PDB entry 6THG | X-ray diffraction, 4.07 A resolution (low resolution: residue-level contacts below are approximate; hydrogen-bond / salt-bridge calls are withheld) | chains E and H of the 10 polymer chains in the assembly

== Chain E ==
Molecule: Attachment glycoprotein
From: Cedar virus
UniProt: A0A185KRV2 (A0A185KRV2_9MONO); residues 209-622 here = UniProt positions 209-622
Amino-acid sequence (426 residues; each row starts with the number of its first residue):
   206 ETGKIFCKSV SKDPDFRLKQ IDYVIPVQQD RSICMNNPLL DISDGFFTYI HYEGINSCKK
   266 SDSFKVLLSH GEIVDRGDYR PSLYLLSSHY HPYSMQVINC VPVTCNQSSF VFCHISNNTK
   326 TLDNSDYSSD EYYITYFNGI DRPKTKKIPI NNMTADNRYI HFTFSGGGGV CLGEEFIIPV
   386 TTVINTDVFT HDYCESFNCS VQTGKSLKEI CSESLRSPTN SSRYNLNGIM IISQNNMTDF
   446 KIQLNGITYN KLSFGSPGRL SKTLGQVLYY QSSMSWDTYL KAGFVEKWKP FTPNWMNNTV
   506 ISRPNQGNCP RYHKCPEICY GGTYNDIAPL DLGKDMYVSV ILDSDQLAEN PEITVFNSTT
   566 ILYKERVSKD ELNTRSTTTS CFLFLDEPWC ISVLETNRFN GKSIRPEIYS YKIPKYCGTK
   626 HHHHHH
Disordered / not traced: 206-210, 626-631
Construct notes: expression tag (206-208, 623-631)
Cystine bridges: Cys-212/Cys-622, Cys-239/Cys-263, Cys-305/Cys-318, Cys-310/Cys-376, Cys-399/Cys-416, Cys-404/Cys-520, Cys-514/Cys-524, Cys-586/Cys-595
Covalent attachments: N-acetylglucosamine (NAG) linked to Asn-311, Asn-322, Asn-425, Asn-441, Asn-502, Asn-562
Reported in the primary citation:
  - post-translational modification sites: Asn-425
  - specificity-determining residues: Tyr-525
  - post-translational modification sites: Asn-502 (by similarity / conservation)

== Chain H ==
Molecule: Ephrin-B1
From: Homo sapiens
UniProt: P98172 (EFNB1_HUMAN); residues 29-167 here = UniProt positions 29-167
Amino-acid sequence (151 residues; numbered 26 to 176; the number before each row is that of its first residue):
    26 ETGAKNLEPV SWSSLNPKFL SGKGLVIYPK IGDKLDIICP RAEAGRPYEY YKLYLVRPEQ
    86 AAACSTVLDP NVLVTCNRPE QEIRFTIKFQ EFSPNYMGLE FKKHHDYYIT STSNGSLEGL
   146 ENREGGVCRT RTMKIIMKVG QDGTKHHHHH H
Disordered / not traced: 26-30, 165-176
Construct notes: expression tag (26-28, 168-176)
Cystine bridges: Cys-64/Cys-101, Cys-89/Cys-153
Covalent attachments: N-acetylglucosamine (NAG) linked to Asn-139
Curated features (UniProtKB/Swiss-Prot):
  - glycosylation: Asn-139 (N-linked (GlcNAc...) asparagine)
  - natural variant: Pro-54 (P54L: In CFNS), Ile-62 (I62T: In CFNS), Leu-98 (L98S: In CFNS), Thr-111 (T111I: In CFNS), Gln-115 (Q115P: In CFNS), Pro-119 (P119H: In CFNS; P119S: In CFNS; P119T: In CFNS), Thr-137 (T137A: In CFNS), Ser-138 (S138F: In CFNS), Gly-151 (G151S: In CFNS; G151V: In CFNS), Cys-153 (C153S: In CFNS; C153Y: In CFNS), Thr-155 (T155P: In CFNS), Met-158 (M158I: In CFNS; M158V: In CFNS)
Reported in the primary citation:
  - specificity-determining residues: Tyr-121

== Interface between chain E and chain H ==
Residue-residue contacts - 16 pairs, chain E then chain H:
  Ile-260(E) / His-129(H)
  Met-300(E) / Lys-163(H)
  Met-300(E) / Val-164(H)
  Gln-301(E) / Tyr-53(H)
  Ser-321(E) / Lys-163(H)
  Asn-322(E) / Lys-48(H)
  Asn-322(E) / Tyr-53(H)
  Asn-322(E) / Ile-161(H)
  Asn-322(E) / Lys-163(H)
  Thr-324(E) / Tyr-133(H)
  Thr-324(E) / Lys-163(H)
  Lys-325(E) / Pro-83(H)
  Lys-325(E) / Glu-84(H)
  Lys-325(E) / Ala-87(H)
  Asn-329(E) / Ala-87(H)
  Ser-334(E) / Lys-48(H)
Other interface residues (no listed pair), chain E (11 interface residues in all): Phe-269, Asn-323
Other interface residues (no listed pair), chain H (12 interface residues in all): Val-51, Asp-131

== In short ==
The interface between chain E and chain H involves 11 residues on one side and 12 on the other. Covalently
linked N-acetylglucosamine: at Asn-311(E), Asn-322(E), Asn-425(E), Asn-441(E), Asn-502(E) and Asn-562(E).
Covalently linked N-acetylglucosamine: at Asn-139(H). From the paper: specificity determinants Tyr-525(E) and
Tyr-121(H); modification sites Asn-425(E) and Asn-502(E).
Here chain E is Attachment glycoprotein (Cedar virus) and chain H is Ephrin-B1 (Homo sapiens). Entry 6THG
(Cedar Virus attachment glycoprotein (G) in complex with human ephrin-B1) was determined by X-ray diffraction
together with 6THB from the same study.
